PDB entry 7PHA | electron microscopy, 8.50 A resolution (very low resolution: no residue pairs are listed; an interface is given only as per-side residue counts) | chains m and 3 of the 55 polymer chains in the assembly

Chain m:
Name: 50S ribosomal protein L17
From: Mycoplasma pneumoniae M129
UniProtKB: Q59547 (RL17_MYCPN); residue numbers follow UniProt; this construct covers 1-124
Amino-acid sequence (124 residues; numbered 1 to 124; the number before each row is that of its first residue):
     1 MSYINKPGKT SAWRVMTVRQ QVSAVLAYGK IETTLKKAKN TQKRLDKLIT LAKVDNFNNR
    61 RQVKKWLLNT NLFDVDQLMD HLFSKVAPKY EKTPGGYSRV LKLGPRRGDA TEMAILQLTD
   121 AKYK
Not modelled in the structure: 1, 121-124

Chain 3:
Molecule: 23S ribosomal RNA
From: Mycoplasma pneumoniae M129
Sequence (2907 nucleotides; each row starts with the number of its first residue):
     1 UACAAUAAGU UACUAAGGGC UUAUGGUGGA UGCCUUGGCA CUAAUAGGCG AUGAAGGACG
    61 UGUUAACCUG CGAUAAGCUU CGGGUAGGUG GUAAGAACCU CAGAUCCGGA GAUUUCCGAA
   121 UGGAGCAAUC CGGUAGUUGG AAACAGCUAU CAUUAAUUGA UGAAUAAAUA GUCAAUUAAA
   181 GCAAUACGUG GUGAAGUGAA ACAUCUCAGU AGCCACAGGA AAAGAAAACG AAUGUGAUUC
   241 CGUGUGUAGU GGCGAGCGAA AGCGGAACAG GCCAAACUUA UCAUUAGAUA GGGGUUGUAG
   301 GGCUUGCAAU GUGGACUUGA AAACGAUAGA AGAAGCUGUU GGAAAGCAGC GCGCAAAAGG
   361 GUGAUAGCCC CGUAUUUGAA AUUGUUUUCA UACCUAGCGA GAUCCCUGAG UAGCUCGGAA
   421 AACGUUAUUU UGAGUGAAUC UGCCCAGACC AUUGGGUAAG CCUAAAUACU AAUUAGUGAC
   481 CGAUAGCGAA ACAGUACCGU GAGGGAAAGG UGAAAAGAAC CCAGAGAUGG GAGUGAAAUA
   541 GAUUCUGAAA CCAUAUGCCU ACAACGUGUC AGAGCACAUU AAUGUGUGAU GGCGUGCGUU
   601 UUGAAGUAUG AGCCGGCGAG UUAUGAUAGC AAGCGUUAGU UAACCAGGAG AUGGGGAGCU
   661 GUAGCGAAAG CGAGUUUUAA AAGAGCGUUU GUUUGUUAUU AUAGACCCGA AACGGGUUGA
   721 GCUAGUCAUG AGCAGGUUGA AGGUUGAGUA ACAUCAACUG GAGGACCGAA CCGACUCUCG
   781 UUGAAACGAU AGCGGAUGAC UUGUGAUUAG GGGUGAAAUU CCAAUCGAAA UCCGUGAUAG
   841 CUGGUUCUCG UCGAAAUAGC UUUAAGGCUA GCGUGAGAUC ACAAAUAAGU GGAGGUAAAG
   901 CUACUGAAUG UAUGAUGGCG CCACCUAGGC GUACUGAAUA CAAUUAAACU CUGAAUGCCA
   961 UUUAUUUUAU UCUCGCAGUC AGACAGUGGG GGAUAAGCUU CAUUGUCAAG AGGGGAAGAG
  1021 CCCAGAUCAU UAAAUAAGGU CCCCAAAAUA UACUAAGUGG AAAAGGAUGU GAAAGUGCUA
  1081 AAACAGCAAG GAUGUUGGCU UAGAAGCAGC CAUCGUUUAA AGAGUGCGUA ACAGCUCACU
  1141 UGUCGAGUGU UUUUGCGCCG AAGAUGUAAC GGGGCUAAGU AUAUUACCGA AUUUAUGGAU
  1201 AAGAUUUAUA UCUUGUGGUA GACGAGCGUU GUAUUGGAGU UGAAGUCAAA GCGUGAGCAU
  1261 UGGUGGAUCC AAUACAAGUG AGAAUGCCGG CAUGAGUAAC GCUUGGGAGU GAGAAUCUCC
  1321 CAAACCGAUU GACUAAGGUU UCCUGGACCA GGGUCGUCCU UCCAGGGUUA GUCUGGACCU
  1381 AAGCUGAGGC UGAAAAGCGU AGGCGAUGGA CAACAGGUUA AUAUUCCUGU ACUUACAGUU
  1441 AGACUGAUGG AGUGACAAAG AAGGUUUUCC ACCCCCAUAA UUGGAUUUGG GGAUAAAUCA
  1501 UAAGGUGGUA CAAUAGGCAA AUCCGUUGUG CAUAACAUUG AGUGAUGAUG UCGAGUGAAU
  1561 GAGUGAUCAA GUAGCGAAGG UGGUAUUAAU CAUGCUUUCA AGAAAAGCUU CUAGGGUUAA
  1621 UCUAGCUGUA ACCAGUACCG AGAACGAACA CACGUAGUCA AGGAGAGGAU CCUAAGGUUA
  1681 GCGAGUGAAC UAUAGCCAAG GAACUCUGCA AAUUAACCCC GUAAGUUAGC GAGAAGGGGU
  1741 GCUUAUGUAA AAGUAAGCCG CAGUGAAGAA CGAGGGGGGA CUGUUUAACU AAAACACAAC
  1801 UCUAUGCCAA ACCGUAAGGU GAUGUAUAUG GGGUGACACC UGCCCAGUGC UGGAAGGUUA
  1861 AAGAAGGAGG UUAGCGCAAG CGAAGCUUUU AACUGAAGCC CCAGUGAACG GCGGCCGUAA
  1921 CUAUAACGGU CCUAAGGUAG CGAAAUUCCU AGUCGGGUAA AUUCCGUCCC GCUUGAAUGG
  1981 UGUAACCAUC UCUUGACUGU CUCGGCUAUA GACUCGGUGA AAUCCAGGUA CGGGUGAAGA
  2041 CACCCGUUAG GCGCAACGGG ACGGAAAGAC CCCGUGAAGC UUUACUGUAG CUUAAUAUUG
  2101 AUCAGGACAU UAUCAUGUAG AGAAUAGGUA GGAGCAAUCG AUGCAAGUUC GCUAGGACUU
  2161 GUUGAUGCGA AAGGUGGAAU ACUACCCUUG GUUGUGUGCU GUUCUAAUUG GUAACUGUUA
  2221 UCCAGUUUCA AGACAGUGUU AGGUGGGCAG UUUGACUGGG GCGGUCGCCU CCUAAAAGGU
  2281 AACGGAGGCG UACAAAGGUA CCUUCAGUAC GGUUGGAAAU CGUAUGUAGA GUGUAAUGGU
  2341 GUAAGGGUGC UUGACUGUGA GACAUACAGG UCGAACAGGU GAGAAAUCAG GUCAUAGUGA
  2401 UCCGGUGGUC CAGUAUGGAA UGGCCAUCGC UCAACGGAUA AAAGCUACUC CGGGGAUAAC
  2461 AGGCUGAUAC UGCCCAAGAG UUCAUAUCGA CGGCAGUGUU UGGCACCUCG AUGUCGACUC
  2521 AUCUCAUCCU CGAGCUGAAG CAGGUUCGAA GGGUUCGGCU GUUCGCCGAU UAAAGAGAUA
  2581 CGUGAGUUGG GUUCAAACCG UCGUGAGACA GGUUGGUCCC UAUCUAUUGU GCCCGUAGGA
  2641 AGAUUGAAGA GUGUUGCUUC UAGUACGAGA GGACCGAAGC GAGGACACCU CUUAUGCUCC
  2701 AGUUGUAGCG CCAGCUGCAC CGCUGGGUAG UAACGUGUCU AUUAGAUAAA CGCUGAAAGC
  2761 AUCUAAGUGU GAAACUAUCU CAAAGAUUAA UCUUCCCAUU UCGCAAGAAA GUAAGAGCCG
  2821 UCAAAGACGA UGACGUUGAU AGGUUACAGG UGUAAGCAUA GUGAUAUGUU GAGCUGAGUA
  2881 AUACUAAUUG CUCGAGGACU UAUUGGA
Not modelled in the structure: 1-7, 923-927, 1560-1569, 2901-2907

Chain m / chain 3 interface:
At this resolution (8 A) residue pairs are not listed: 57 residues of chain m and 53 of chain 3 lie at the interface.

Overview:
57 residues of chain m face 53 of chain 3 across their interface.
Here chain m is 50S ribosomal protein L17 and chain 3 is 23S ribosomal RNA, both from Mycoplasma pneumoniae
M129. Entry 7PHA (70S ribosome with EF-Tu-tRNA and P-site tRNA in chloramphenicol-treated Mycoplasma
pneumoniae cells) was determined by electron microscopy, deposited together with 7OOC, 7OOD, 7P6Z, 7PAH, 7PAI,
7PAJ and 23 further entries.
